PDB entry 8TAS | electron microscopy, 4.10 A resolution (low resolution: residue-level contacts below are approximate; hydrogen-bond / salt-bridge calls are withheld) | chains H and X of the 15 polymer chains in the assembly

Chain H:
Molecule: 215-nt DNA strand
Sequence (215 nucleotides; numbered 7 to 221; the number before each row is that of its first residue):
     7 ATCGGGAGCT CCGACCGAAT GACATGCATG CATACAGGAT GTATATACCT GACACGTGCC
    67 TGGAGACTAG GGAGTAACCC CCTTGGCGGT TAAAACGCGG GGGACAGCGC GTACGTGCGT
   127 TTAAGCGGTG CTAGAGCTGC CTACGACCAA TGGAGCGGCC TCGGCACCGG GATCCCCCAG
   187 CCGCCGGCAG CGCAGCGCCT GACGGGCACA CAGTC
Unresolved in the structure: 7-19, 213-221

Chain X:
Molecule: Histone H4
From: Xenopus laevis
UniProtKB: P62799 (H4_XENLA); residues 0-102 here correspond to UniProt positions 1-103 (UniProt number = residue number + 1)
Amino-acid sequence (106 residues; numbered 0 to 105; the number before each row is that of its first residue; numbering starts at 0):
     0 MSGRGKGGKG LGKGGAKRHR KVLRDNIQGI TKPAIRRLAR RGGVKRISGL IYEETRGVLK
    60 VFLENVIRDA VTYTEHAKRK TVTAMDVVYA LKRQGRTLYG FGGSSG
Unresolved in the structure: 0-15, 103-105
Sequence notes: expression tag (103-105)
Curated features (UniProtKB/Swiss-Prot):
  - DNA-binding region: Lys16 to Lys20
  - modified residue: Ser1 (N-acetylserine), Arg3 (Asymmetric dimethylarginine), Lys5 (N6-(2-hydroxyisobutyryl)lysine), Lys8 (N6-(2-hydroxyisobutyryl)lysine), Lys12 (N6-(2-hydroxyisobutyryl)lysine), Lys16 (N6-(2-hydroxyisobutyryl)lysine), Lys20 (N6,N6,N6-trimethyllysine), Lys31 (N6-(2-hydroxyisobutyryl)lysine), Lys44 (N6-(2-hydroxyisobutyryl)lysine), Ser47 (Phosphoserine), Tyr51 (Phosphotyrosine), Lys59 (N6-(2-hydroxyisobutyryl)lysine), Lys77 (N6-(2-hydroxyisobutyryl)lysine), Lys79 (N6-(2-hydroxyisobutyryl)lysine), Tyr88 (Phosphotyrosine), Lys91 (N6-(2-hydroxyisobutyryl)lysine)
  - cross-link (Glycyl lysine isopeptide (Lys-Gly)): Lys31 (interchain with G-Cter in UFM1), Lys91 (interchain with G-Cter in ubiquitin)

Chain H / chain X interface:
Pairs across the interface (11):
  DC120(H) - Arg45(X)
  DC120(H) - Ile46(X)
  DC120(H) - Ser47(X)
  DC120(H) - Gly48(X)
  DG121(H) - Arg35(X)
  DG121(H) - Arg45(X)
  DG121(H) - Ile46(X)
  DG140(H) - Lys79(X)
  DA141(H) - Arg78(X)
  DA141(H) - Lys79(X)
  DA141(H) - Thr80(X)
Also at the interface, not in a pair above, chain X (9 interface residues in all): Lys77

Summary:
The interface between chain H and chain X involves 4 residues on one side and 9 on the other. UniProt lists a
DNA-binding region on chain X.
Here chain H is a 215-nt DNA strand and chain X is Histone H4 (Xenopus laevis). Entry 8TAS (PRC2 monomer bound
to nucleosome) was determined by electron microscopy (same publication as 8T9G and 8TB9).
